Entry 1FWU (X-ray diffraction, 1.90 A resolution); this record covers chain A.

== Chain A ==
Molecule: Cysteine-rich domain of mannose receptor
Organism: Mus musculus
Notes: fragment: n-terminal domain of mannose receptor
Chain sequence (134 residues; row label = number of the first residue in the row):
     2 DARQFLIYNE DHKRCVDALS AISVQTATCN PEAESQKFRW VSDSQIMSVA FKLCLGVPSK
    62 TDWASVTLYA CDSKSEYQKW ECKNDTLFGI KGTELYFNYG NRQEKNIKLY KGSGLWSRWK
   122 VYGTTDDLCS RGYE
Disulfides: Cys16-Cys30, Cys55-Cys72, Cys83-Cys130

== Overview ==
Chain A is Cysteine-rich domain of mannose receptor (Mus musculus); the structure, Crystal structure of the
cysteine-rich domain of mannose receptor complexed with 3-SO4-lewis(x), was determined by X-ray diffraction
(same publication as 1FWV).
